PDB entry 7Y7J | electron microscopy, 3.80 A resolution | chains B and C of the 5 polymer chains in the assembly

== Chain B (and C) ==
Molecule: Spike glycoprotein
Organism: Severe acute respiratory syndrome coronavirus 2
Notes: chain C of this document is another copy of the same molecule, construct and numbering; everything in this record applies to it too
UniProtKB: P0DTC2 (SPIKE_SARS2); residue numbers follow UniProt; this construct covers 1-1208
Sequence (1288 residues; each row starts with the number of its first residue):
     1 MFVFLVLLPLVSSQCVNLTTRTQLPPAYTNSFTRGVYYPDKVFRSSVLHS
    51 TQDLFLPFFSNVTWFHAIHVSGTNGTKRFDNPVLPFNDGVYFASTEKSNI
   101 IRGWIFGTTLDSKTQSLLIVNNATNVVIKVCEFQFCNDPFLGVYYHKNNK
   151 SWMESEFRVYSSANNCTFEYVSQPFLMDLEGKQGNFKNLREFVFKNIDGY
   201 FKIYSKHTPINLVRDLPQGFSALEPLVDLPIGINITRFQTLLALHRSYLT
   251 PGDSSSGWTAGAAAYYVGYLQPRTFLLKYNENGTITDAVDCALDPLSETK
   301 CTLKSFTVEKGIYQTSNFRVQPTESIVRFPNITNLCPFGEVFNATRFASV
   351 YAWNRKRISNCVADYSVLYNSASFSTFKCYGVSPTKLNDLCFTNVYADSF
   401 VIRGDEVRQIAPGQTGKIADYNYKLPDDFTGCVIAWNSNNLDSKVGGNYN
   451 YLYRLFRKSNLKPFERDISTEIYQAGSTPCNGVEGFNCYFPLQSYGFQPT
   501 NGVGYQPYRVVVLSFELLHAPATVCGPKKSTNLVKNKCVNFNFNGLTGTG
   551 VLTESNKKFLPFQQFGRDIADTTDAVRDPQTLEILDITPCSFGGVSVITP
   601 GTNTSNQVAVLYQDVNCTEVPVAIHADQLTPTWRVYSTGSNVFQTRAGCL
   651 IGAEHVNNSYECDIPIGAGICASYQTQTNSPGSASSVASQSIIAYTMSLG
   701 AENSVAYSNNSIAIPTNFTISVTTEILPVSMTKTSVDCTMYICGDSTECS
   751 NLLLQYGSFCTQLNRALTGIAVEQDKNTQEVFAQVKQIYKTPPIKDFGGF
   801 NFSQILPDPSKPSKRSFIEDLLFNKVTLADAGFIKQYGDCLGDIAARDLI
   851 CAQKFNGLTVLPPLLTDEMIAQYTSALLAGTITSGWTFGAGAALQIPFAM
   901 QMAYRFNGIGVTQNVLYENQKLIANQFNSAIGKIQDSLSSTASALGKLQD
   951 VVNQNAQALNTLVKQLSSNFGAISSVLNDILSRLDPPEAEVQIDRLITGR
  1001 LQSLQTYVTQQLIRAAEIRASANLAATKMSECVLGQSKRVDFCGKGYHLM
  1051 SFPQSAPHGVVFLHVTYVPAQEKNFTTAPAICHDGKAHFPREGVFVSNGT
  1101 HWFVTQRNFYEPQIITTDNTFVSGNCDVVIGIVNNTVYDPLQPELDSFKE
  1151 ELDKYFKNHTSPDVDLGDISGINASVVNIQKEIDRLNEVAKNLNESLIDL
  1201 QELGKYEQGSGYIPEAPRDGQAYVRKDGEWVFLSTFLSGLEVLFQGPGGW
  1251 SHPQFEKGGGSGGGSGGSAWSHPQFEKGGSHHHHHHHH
Not modelled in the structure: 1-26, 67-80, 142-154, 177-186, 210-216, 243-262, 444-448, 455-459, 474-486, 501-502, 621-637, 673-686, 812-814, 829-852, 1147-1288 (chain C: 1-26, 67-79, 96-98, 141-156, 177-186, 246-260, 444-448, 455-459, 472-486, 499-502, 621-640, 673-686, 812-814, 829-852, 1147-1288)
Disulfides: Cys131-Cys166, Cys291-Cys301, Cys336-Cys361, Cys379-Cys432, Cys391-Cys525, Cys538-Cys590, Cys617-Cys649, Cys662-Cys671, Cys738-Cys760, Cys743-Cys749, Cys1032-Cys1043, Cys1082-Cys1126
Covalently attached groups: N-acetylglucosamine (NAG) linked to Asn122, Asn234, Asn282, Asn331, Asn343, Asn603, Asn616, Asn657, Asn709, Asn717, Asn1074, Asn1098, Asn1134
Construct notes: engineered mutation Gly682 (Arg in P0DTC2), Ser683 (Arg in P0DTC2), Ser685 (Arg in P0DTC2), Pro986 (Lys in P0DTC2), Pro987 (Val in P0DTC2); expression tag (1209-1288)
UniProt features mapped onto this chain:
  - region: Asn280 to Cys301 (Putative superantigen), Arg403 to Asp405 (Integrin-binding motif), Asn448 to Phe456 (Immunodominant HLA epitope recognized by the CD8+), Pro681, Ala684 (Putative superantigen), Ser816 to Tyr837 (Fusion peptide 1), Lys835 to Phe855 (Fusion peptide 2), Asp1163 to Glu1202 (Heptad repeat 2)
  - site: Arg815, Ser816 (Cleavage)
  - glycosylation: Asn17 (N-linked (GlcNAc...) (complex) asparagine), Asn61 (N-linked (GlcNAc...) (hybrid) asparagine), Asn74 (N-linked (GlcNAc...) (complex) asparagine), Asn122 (N-linked (GlcNAc...) (hybrid) asparagine), Asn149 (N-linked (GlcNAc...) (complex) asparagine), Asn165 (N-linked (GlcNAc...) (complex) asparagine), Asn234 (N-linked (GlcNAc...) (high mannose) asparagine), Asn282 (N-linked (GlcNAc...) (complex) asparagine), Thr323 (O-linked (GalNAc) threonine), Ser325 (O-linked (HexNAc...) serine), Asn331 (N-linked (GlcNAc...) (complex) asparagine), Asn343 (N-linked (GlcNAc...) (complex) asparagine), Asn603 (N-linked (GlcNAc...) (hybrid) asparagine), Asn616 (N-linked (GlcNAc...) (complex) asparagine), Asn657 (N-linked (GlcNAc...) (complex) asparagine), Thr676 (O-linked (GlcNAc...) threonine), Thr678 (O-linked (GlcNAc...) threonine), Asn709 (N-linked (GlcNAc...) (high mannose) asparagine), Asn717 (N-linked (GlcNAc...) (hybrid) asparagine), Asn801 (N-linked (GlcNAc...) (hybrid) asparagine) and 6 more in UniProt
Reported in the primary citation:
  - mutagenesis - N487A: decreased binding to 1F vh
  - mutagenesis - E484K: unchanged binding to 1F vh
  - mutagenesis - K417N, E484K, N501Y: unchanged binding to ACE2

== Chain B / chain C interface ==
Pairs across the interface (101):
  Asn317(B) with Asp737(C), hydrogen bond
  Arg319(B) with Asp745(C), salt bridge
  Arg357(B) with Pro230(C)
  Gly381(B) with Arg983(C); Leu984(C)
  Val382(B) with Arg983(C); Leu984(C)
  Ser383(B) with Arg983(C), hydrogen bond (backbone-backbone); Leu984(C); Asp985(C)
  Lys386(B) with Leu981(C); Ser982(C), hydrogen bond (side chain-backbone); Leu984(C)
  Asn394(B) with Tyr200(C)
  Tyr396(B) with Tyr200(C), hydrogen bond; Pro230(C)
  Pro521(B) with Lys41(C)
  Thr547(B) with Asn978(C)
  Lys557(B) with Phe43(C)
  Lys558(B) with Phe43(C)
  Phe559(B) with Phe43(C), hydrophobic
  Phe562(B) with Lys41(C); Glu224(C)
  Gln563(B) with Lys41(C)
  Phe565(B) with Val42(C); Phe43(C), hydrogen bond (backbone-backbone)
  Gly566(B) with Phe43(C)
  Arg567(B) with Phe43(C), hydrogen bond (backbone-backbone)
  Asp568(B) with Val47(C)
  Ile569(B) with Lys964(C)
  Ala570(B) with Val963(C)
  Asp571(B) with Val976(C)
  Phe592(B) with Met740(C), hydrophobic; Gly857(C)
  Ala647(B) with Pro862(C), hydrophobic
  Ala668(B) with Pro863(C), hydrogen bond (backbone-backbone); Leu864(C)
  Gly669(B) with Leu864(C), hydrogen bond (backbone-backbone)
  Leu699(B) with Ile788(C); Tyr873(C), hydrogen bond (backbone-side chain)
  Ala701(B) with Gln787(C); Ile788(C), hydrogen bond (backbone-backbone)
  Glu702(B) with Ile788(C); Lys790(C)
  Asn703(B) with Ile788(C), hydrogen bond (backbone-backbone); Tyr789(C); Lys790(C), hydrogen bond (backbone-backbone)
  Ser704(B) with Lys790(C)
  Val705(B) with Thr883(C); Ala893(C), hydrophobic
  Ala706(B) with Gln895(C)
  Tyr707(B) with Pro792(C), hydrophobic; Asp796(C); Phe797(C); Thr883(C); Ile896(C); Pro897(C), hydrophobic; Phe898(C), hydrogen bond (side chain-backbone)
  Ser708(B) with Pro897(C)
  Asn709(B) with Asp796(C); Pro897(C)
  Ser711(B) with Gln895(C); Pro897(C)
  Ile712(B) with Gln895(C); Ile896(C), hydrophobic
  Ala713(B) with Leu894(C), hydrophobic; Gln895(C), hydrogen bond (backbone-backbone)
  Pro715(B) with Leu894(C)
  Gln957(B) with Arg765(C)
  Thr961(B) with Ser758(C), hydrogen bond
  Gln965(B) with Tyr756(C); Gly757(C); Ser758(C), hydrogen bond; Phe759(C)
  Ser968(B) with Gln755(C), hydrogen bond (side chain-backbone); Tyr756(C); Gly757(C), hydrogen bond (side chain-backbone)
  Asn969(B) with Gln755(C), hydrogen bond (backbone-backbone)
  Phe970(B) with Gln755(C), hydrogen bond (backbone-backbone)
  Gly971(B) with Gln755(C)
  Pro987(B) with Gly413(C)
  Arg995(B) with Asp994(C), salt bridge
  Gln1002(B) with Phe759(C)
  Thr1006(B) with Gln762(C); Gln1005(C), hydrogen bond
  Gln1010(B) with Gln762(C), hydrogen bond
  Glu1017(B) with Arg1019(C)
  Arg1039(B) with Thr1027(C)
  Asp1041(B) with Leu1034(C)
  Gly1046(B) with Ala890(C)
  Tyr1047(B) with Thr887(C); Ala890(C)
  Glu1072(B) with Leu894(C)
  Thr1077(B) with Met900(C)
  Pro1079(B) with Tyr917(C), hydrophobic
  Pro1090(B) with Gln913(C), hydrogen bond (backbone-side chain)
  Val1094(B) with Met900(C), hydrophobic
  Arg1107(B) with Tyr904(C)
  Phe1121(B) with Asn914(C)
  Ser1123(B) with Asn914(C)
  Ile1130(B) with Gln920(C)
Interface residues without a listed pair, chain B (84 interface residues in all): Gln314, Leu390, Gly548, Leu560, Gln564, Pro589, Asp614, Gly667, Gly700, Ser1003, Ile1013, Val1040, Asn1074, Gly1124, Val1128, Val1129, Leu1141
Interface residues without a listed pair, chain C (76 interface residues in all): Tyr38, Arg44, Pro225, Asn282, Asn764, Lys786, Phe855, Asn856, Thr859, Val860, Glu918, Pro986, Leu1001, Leu1012, Ser1030, Gly1035, Glu1144

== In short ==
The interface between chain B and chain C involves 84 residues on one side and 76 on the other; the contacts
include 23 hydrogen bonds and 2 salt bridges. Polar pairs include Arg319(B)-Asp745(C), Arg995(B)-Asp994(C) and
Asn317(B)-Asp737(C). The paper reports that N487A of chain B reduces binding to 1F vh; K417N, E484K and N501Y
of chain B leave binding to ACE2 unchanged.
Chain B and chain C are both Spike glycoprotein (Severe acute respiratory syndrome coronavirus 2); the
structure, SARS-CoV-2 S trimer in complex with 1F Fab, was determined by electron microscopy, deposited
together with 7Y7K.
